Entry 3T7F (X-ray diffraction, 1.89 A resolution); this record covers chain A.

# Chain A
Molecule: Ubiquitin-like modifier-activating enzyme ATG7
Organism: Saccharomyces cerevisiae
Notes: fragment: ntd
UniProt: P38862 (ATG7_YEAST); residues 1-289 here = UniProt positions 1-289
Chain sequence (291 residues; each row starts with the number of its first residue; numbers below 1 keep their minus sign (Gly-1 is residue -1)):
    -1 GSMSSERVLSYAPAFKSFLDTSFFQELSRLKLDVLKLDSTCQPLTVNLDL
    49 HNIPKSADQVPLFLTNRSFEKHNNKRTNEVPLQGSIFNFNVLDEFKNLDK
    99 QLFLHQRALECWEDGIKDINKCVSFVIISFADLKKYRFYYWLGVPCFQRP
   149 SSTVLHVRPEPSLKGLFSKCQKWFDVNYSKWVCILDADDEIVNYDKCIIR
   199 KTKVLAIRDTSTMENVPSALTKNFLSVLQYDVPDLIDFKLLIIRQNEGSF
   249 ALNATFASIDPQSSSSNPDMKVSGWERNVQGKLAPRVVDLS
Construct notes: expression tag (-1 to 0)
Modified residues: Mse1 (selenomethionine; parent Met); Mse211 (selenomethionine; parent Met); Mse268 (selenomethionine; parent Met)
Reported in the primary citation:
  - mutagenesis - P283D: decreased catalytic activity on Atg8 lipidation

# Overview
From the paper: P283D reduces catalytic activity on Atg8 lipidation.
Chain A is Ubiquitin-like modifier-activating enzyme ATG7 (Saccharomyces cerevisiae); the structure, Atg8
transfer from Atg7 to Atg3: a distinctive E1-E2 architecture and mechanism in the autophagy pathway, was
determined by X-ray diffraction (same publication as 3T7E, 3T7G and 3T7H).
